Entry 1LTB (X-ray diffraction, 2.60 A resolution); this record covers chains D and C of the 7 polymer chains in the assembly.

# Chain D
Name: Heat-labile enterotoxin, subunit B
Organism: Escherichia coli
UniProt: P32890 (ELBP_ECOLI); residues 1-103 here correspond to UniProt positions 22-124 (UniProt number = residue number + 21)
Amino-acid sequence (103 residues; row label = number of the first residue in the row):
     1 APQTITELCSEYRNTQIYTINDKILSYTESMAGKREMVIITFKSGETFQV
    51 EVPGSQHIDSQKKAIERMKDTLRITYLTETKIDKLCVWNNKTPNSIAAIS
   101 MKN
Disulfides: Cys9-Cys86

# Chain C
Name: Heat-labile enterotoxin, subunit A
Organism: Escherichia coli
UniProt: P06717 (ELAP_ECOLI); residues 192-236 here correspond to UniProt positions 210-254 (UniProt number = residue number + 18)
Amino-acid sequence (45 residues; each row starts with the number of its first residue):
   192 RTITGDTCNEETQNLSTIYLREYQSKVKRQIFSDYQSEVDIYNRI
Unresolved in the structure: 192-195

# Interface between chain D and chain C
Contacting residue pairs (10):
  Lys63(D) with Arg235(C)
  Glu66(D) with Arg235(C)
  Arg67(D) with Arg235(C)
  Asp70(D) with Val230(C); Arg235(C), salt bridge
  Arg73(D) with Ser228(C)
  Ile74(D) with Tyr226(C), hydrophobic
  Leu77(D) with Tyr226(C), hydrophobic
  Thr78(D) with Phe223(C); Tyr226(C)
Interface residues without a listed pair, chain C (6 interface residues in all): Gln227

# Summary
The interface between chain D and chain C involves 8 residues on one side and 6 on the other; the contacts
include 1 salt bridge. The salt-bridged pair is Asp70(D)-Arg235(C).
Chain D is Heat-labile enterotoxin, subunit B and chain C is Heat-labile enterotoxin, subunit A, both from
Escherichia coli; the structure, 2.6 angstroms crystal structure of partially-activated E. coli heat-labile
enterotoxin (lt), was determined by X-ray diffraction.
